PDB entry 8BLO | electron microscopy, 2.90 A resolution | chains A and B of the 3 polymer chains in the assembly

# Chain A (and B)
Protein: Urea transporter 2
Source organism: Homo sapiens
Notes: chain B of this document is another copy of the same molecule, construct and numbering; everything in this record applies to it too
Reference sequence: Q15849 (UT2_HUMAN); residues 1-903 here = UniProt positions 1-903
Chain sequence (910 residues; numbered 1 to 910; the number before each row is that of its first residue):
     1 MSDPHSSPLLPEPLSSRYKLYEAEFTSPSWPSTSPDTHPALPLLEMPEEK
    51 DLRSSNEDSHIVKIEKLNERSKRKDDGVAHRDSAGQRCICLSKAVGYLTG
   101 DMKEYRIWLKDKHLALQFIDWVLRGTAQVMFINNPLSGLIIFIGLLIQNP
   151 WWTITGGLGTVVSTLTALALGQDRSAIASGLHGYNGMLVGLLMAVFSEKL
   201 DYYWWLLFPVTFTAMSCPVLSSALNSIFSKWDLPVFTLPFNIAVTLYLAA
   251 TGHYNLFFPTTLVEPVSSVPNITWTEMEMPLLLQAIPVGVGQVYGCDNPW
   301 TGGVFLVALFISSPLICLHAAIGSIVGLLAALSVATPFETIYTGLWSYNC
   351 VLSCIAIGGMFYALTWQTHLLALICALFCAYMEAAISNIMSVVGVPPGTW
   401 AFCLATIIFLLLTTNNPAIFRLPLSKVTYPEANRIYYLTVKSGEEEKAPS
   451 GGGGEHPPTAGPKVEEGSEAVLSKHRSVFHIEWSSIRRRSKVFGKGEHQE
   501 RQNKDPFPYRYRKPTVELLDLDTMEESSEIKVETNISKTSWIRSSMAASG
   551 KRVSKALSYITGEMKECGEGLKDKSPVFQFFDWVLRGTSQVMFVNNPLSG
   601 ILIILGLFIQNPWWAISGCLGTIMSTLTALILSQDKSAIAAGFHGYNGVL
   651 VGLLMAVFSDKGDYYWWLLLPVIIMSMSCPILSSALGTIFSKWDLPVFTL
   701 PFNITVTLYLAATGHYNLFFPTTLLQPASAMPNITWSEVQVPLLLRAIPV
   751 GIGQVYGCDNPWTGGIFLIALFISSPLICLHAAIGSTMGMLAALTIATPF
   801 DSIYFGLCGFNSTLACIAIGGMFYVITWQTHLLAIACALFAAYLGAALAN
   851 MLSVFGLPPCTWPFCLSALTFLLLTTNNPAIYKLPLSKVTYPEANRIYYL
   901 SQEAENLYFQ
Not modelled in the structure: 1-90, 443-910
Construct notes: expression tag (904-910)
Curated features (UniProtKB/Swiss-Prot):
  - modified residue: Ser-477 (Phosphoserine)
  - glycosylation: Asn-733 (N-linked (GlcNAc...) asparagine)
Ligand contacts:
  - Lauryl Maltose Neopentyl Glycol (LMN), molecule 1: Leu-114, Phe-118, Trp-121, Val-161, Leu-165, Leu-168, Arg-174
  - Lauryl Maltose Neopentyl Glycol (LMN), molecule 2: Leu-146, Pro-150, Thr-153, Ile-154, Asp-201, Tyr-202, Trp-204
  - Lauryl Maltose Neopentyl Glycol (LMN), molecule 3: Trp-204, Trp-205, Leu-207, Phe-208
  - Lauryl Maltose Neopentyl Glycol (LMN), molecule 4: Pro-280, Leu-281, Leu-283, Gln-284, Pro-287
  - Lauryl Maltose Neopentyl Glycol (LMN), molecule 5: Phe-310, Pro-314, Leu-315, Cys-317, Leu-318, Ala-321
  - di-heneicosanoyl phosphatidyl choline (PLD), molecule 1: Thr-166, Ala-169, Leu-170, Phe-212, Met-215, Ser-216, Val-219
  - di-heneicosanoyl phosphatidyl choline (PLD), molecule 2: Lys-199, Tyr-203, Trp-205, Phe-208, Pro-209, Phe-212, Tyr-247, Leu-256, Phe-257, Phe-258
  - di-heneicosanoyl phosphatidyl choline (PLD), molecule 3: Trp-274, Leu-329, Leu-332, Ser-333, Leu-377, Tyr-381
  - di-heneicosanoyl phosphatidyl choline (PLD), molecule 4: Gln-284, Pro-287, Pro-299, Trp-300, Gly-303, Leu-306, Val-307, Phe-310, Cys-317
  - di-heneicosanoyl phosphatidyl choline (PLD), molecule 5: Trp-366, Gln-367, Leu-370, Leu-371, Ile-374, Leu-377, Phe-378, Tyr-381, Asn-416, Ile-419
Reported in the primary citation:
  - specificity-determining residues: Pro-397 (proposed by the authors, not directly observed)

# Chain A / chain B interface
Residue-residue contacts - 45 pairs, chain A then chain B:
  Leu-170(A) / Thr-414(B)
  Gly-171(A) / Asn-415(B)  hydrogen bond (backbone-backbone)
  Gln-172(A) / Leu-412(B)
  Gln-172(A) / Thr-413(B)  hydrogen bond (side chain-backbone)
  Ser-216(A) / Phe-378(B)
  Val-219(A) / Ile-408(B)  hydrophobic
  Val-219(A) / Phe-409(B)  hydrophobic
  Leu-220(A) / Ile-408(B)  hydrophobic
  Ser-222(A) / Leu-411(B)
  Ser-222(A) / Leu-412(B)
  Ser-222(A) / Thr-413(B)  hydrogen bond
  Ala-223(A) / Ile-408(B)
  Ala-223(A) / Leu-411(B)  hydrophobic
  Ser-226(A) / Trp-231(B)  hydrogen bond (backbone-side chain)
  Ser-226(A) / Leu-411(B)  hydrogen bond (side chain-backbone)
  Ser-226(A) / Thr-413(B)
  Ile-227(A) / Trp-231(B)
  Ile-227(A) / Leu-411(B)  hydrophobic
  Lys-230(A) / Lys-230(B)  hydrogen bond (side chain-backbone)
  Lys-230(A) / Trp-231(B)
  Leu-246(A) / Phe-378(B)  hydrophobic
  Leu-246(A) / Tyr-381(B)  hydrophobic
  Leu-246(A) / Met-382(B)  hydrophobic
  Leu-246(A) / Ala-385(B)
  Ala-249(A) / Ala-385(B)
  Ala-249(A) / Asn-388(B)  hydrogen bond (backbone-side chain)
  Ala-250(A) / Tyr-381(B)
  Ala-250(A) / Ala-384(B)  hydrophobic
  Ala-250(A) / Ala-385(B)
  Ala-250(A) / Asn-388(B)  hydrogen bond (backbone-side chain)
  Tyr-254(A) / Val-266(B)
  Tyr-254(A) / Ser-267(B)
  Tyr-254(A) / Ser-268(B)
  Tyr-254(A) / Val-269(B)
  Tyr-254(A) / Pro-270(B)
  Asn-255(A) / Val-334(B)  hydrogen bond (side chain-backbone)
  Leu-256(A) / Pro-270(B)
  Leu-256(A) / Ile-272(B)  hydrophobic
  Leu-256(A) / Ala-335(B)  hydrophobic
  Phe-257(A) / Trp-274(B)  hydrophobic
  Phe-257(A) / Leu-332(B)
  Phe-257(A) / Ser-333(B)
  Phe-257(A) / Ala-335(B)  hydrophobic
  Phe-258(A) / Ser-333(B)
  Val-392(A) / Val-392(B)  hydrophobic
Interface residues without a listed pair, chain A (22 interface residues in all): Trp-231, Val-393

# In short
The interface between chain A and chain B involves 22 residues on one side and 27 on the other; the contacts
include 9 hydrogen bonds. Polar pairs include Gln-172(A)/Thr-413(B), Ser-222(A)/Thr-413(B) and
Ser-226(A)/Trp-231(B). Chain A binds 5 copies of di-heneicosanoyl phosphatidyl choline and 5 copies of Lauryl
Maltose Neopentyl Glycol. The paper reports the specificity determinant Pro-397(A).
Both chains are Urea transporter 2 (Homo sapiens). Entry 8BLO (Human Urea Transporter UT-A (N-Terminal Domain
Model)) was determined by electron microscopy (same publication as 8BLP).
